8FVR - chains G and H of the 8 polymer chains in the assembly; structure by electron microscopy, 2.42 A resolution.

# Chain G
Molecule: DNA-directed RNA polymerase subunit beta'
From: Escherichia coli K-12
Notes: EC 2.7.7.6
Reference sequence: P0A8T7 (RPOC_ECOLI); residues 2-1407 here = UniProt positions 2-1407
Amino-acid sequence (1416 residues; numbered 1 to 1416; the number before each row is that of its first residue):
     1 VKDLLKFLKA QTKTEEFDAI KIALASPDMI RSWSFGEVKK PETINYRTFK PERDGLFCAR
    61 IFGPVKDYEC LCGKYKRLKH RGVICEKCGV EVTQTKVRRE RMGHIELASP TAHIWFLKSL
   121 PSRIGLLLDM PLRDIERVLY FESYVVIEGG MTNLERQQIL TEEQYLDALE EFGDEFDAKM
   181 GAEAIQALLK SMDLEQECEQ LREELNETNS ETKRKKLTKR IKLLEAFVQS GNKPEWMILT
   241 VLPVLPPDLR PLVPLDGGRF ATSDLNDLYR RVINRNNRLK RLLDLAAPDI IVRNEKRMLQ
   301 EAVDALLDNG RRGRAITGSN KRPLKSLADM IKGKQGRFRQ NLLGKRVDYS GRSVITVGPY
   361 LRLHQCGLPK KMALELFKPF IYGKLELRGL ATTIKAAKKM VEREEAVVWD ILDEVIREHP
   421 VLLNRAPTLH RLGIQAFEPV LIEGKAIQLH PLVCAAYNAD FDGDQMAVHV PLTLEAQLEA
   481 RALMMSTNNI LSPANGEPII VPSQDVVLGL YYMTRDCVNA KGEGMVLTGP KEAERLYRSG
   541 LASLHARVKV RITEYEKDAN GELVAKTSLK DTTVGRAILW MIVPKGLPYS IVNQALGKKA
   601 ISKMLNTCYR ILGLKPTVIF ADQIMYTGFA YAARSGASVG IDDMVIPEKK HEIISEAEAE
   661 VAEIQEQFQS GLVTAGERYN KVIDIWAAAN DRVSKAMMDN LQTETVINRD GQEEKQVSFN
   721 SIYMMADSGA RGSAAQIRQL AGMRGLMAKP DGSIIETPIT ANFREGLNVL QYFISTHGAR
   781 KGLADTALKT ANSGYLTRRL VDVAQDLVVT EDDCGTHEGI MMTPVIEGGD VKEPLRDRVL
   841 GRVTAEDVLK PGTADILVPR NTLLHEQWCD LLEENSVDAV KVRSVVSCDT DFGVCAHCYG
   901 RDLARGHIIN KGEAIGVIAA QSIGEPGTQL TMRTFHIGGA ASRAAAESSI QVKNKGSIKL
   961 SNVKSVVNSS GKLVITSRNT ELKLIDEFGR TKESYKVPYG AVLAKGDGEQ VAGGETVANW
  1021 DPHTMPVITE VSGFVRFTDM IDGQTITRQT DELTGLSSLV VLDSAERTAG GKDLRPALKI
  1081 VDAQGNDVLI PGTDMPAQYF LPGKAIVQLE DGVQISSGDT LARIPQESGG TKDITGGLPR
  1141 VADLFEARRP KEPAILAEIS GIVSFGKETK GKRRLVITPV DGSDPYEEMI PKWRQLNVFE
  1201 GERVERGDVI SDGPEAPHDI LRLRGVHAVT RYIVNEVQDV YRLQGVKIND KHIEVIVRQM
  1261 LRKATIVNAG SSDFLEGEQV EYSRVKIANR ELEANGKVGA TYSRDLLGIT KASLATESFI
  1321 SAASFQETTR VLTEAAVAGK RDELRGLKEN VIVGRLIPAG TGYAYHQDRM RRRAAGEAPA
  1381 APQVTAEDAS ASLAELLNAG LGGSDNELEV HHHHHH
Not modelled in the structure: 1-15, 933-947, 1127-1135, 1180-1183, 1374-1416
Construct notes: start codon (1); linker (1408-1410); expression tag (1411-1416)
UniProt features mapped onto this chain:
  - binding site (Zn(2+)): Cys70, Cys72, Cys85, Cys88, Cys814, Cys888, Cys895, Cys898
  - binding site (Mg(2+)): Asp460, Asp462, Asp464
  - modified residue: Lys983 (N6-acetyllysine)
Ion coordination: Zn2+ site 1: Cys70, Cys72, Cys85, Cys88; Mg2+: Asp460, Asp462, Asp464 (shared with 1 residue of chain C); Zn2+ site 2: Cys814, Cys888, Cys895, Cys898

# Chain H
Molecule: DNA-directed RNA polymerase subunit omega
From: Escherichia coli K-12
Notes: EC 2.7.7.6
Reference sequence: P0A800 (RPOZ_ECOLI); residue numbers follow UniProt; this construct covers 1-91
Amino-acid sequence (91 residues; each row starts with the number of its first residue):
     1 MARVTVQDAV EKIGNRFDLV LVAARRARQM QVGGKDPLVP EENDKTTVIA LREIEEGLIN
    61 NQILDVRERQ EQQEQEAAEL QAVTAIAEGR R
Not modelled in the structure: 1, 75-91

# Interface between chain G and chain H
Residue-residue contacts (51):
  Arg362(G) - Val4(H)
  His364(G) - Val4(H)
  Glu414(G) - Lys45(H)
  Val415(G) - Lys45(H)  hydrogen bond (backbone-side chain)
  Arg417(G) - Glu42(H)  hydrogen bond (side chain-backbone)
  Arg417(G) - Asn43(H)  hydrogen bond (side chain-backbone)
  Arg417(G) - Asp44(H)  salt bridge
  Glu418(G) - Arg3(H)  salt bridge
  Glu418(G) - Asp44(H)
  Glu418(G) - Lys45(H)  hydrogen bond (side chain-backbone)
  Glu418(G) - Val48(H)
  Glu438(G) - Arg3(H)
  Leu474(G) - Ala27(H)
  Leu474(G) - Arg28(H)
  Leu474(G) - Gln31(H)
  Leu474(G) - Thr46(H)
  Leu474(G) - Thr47(H)
  Glu475(G) - Ala24(H)
  Glu475(G) - Arg28(H)  salt bridge
  Leu478(G) - Val20(H)
  Leu478(G) - Ala23(H)
  Leu478(G) - Ala24(H)
  Leu478(G) - Thr47(H)
  Leu478(G) - Leu51(H)  hydrophobic
  Glu479(G) - Val20(H)
  Arg481(G) - Ala2(H)
  Arg481(G) - Arg3(H)  hydrogen bond (side chain-backbone)
  Arg481(G) - Val6(H)
  Arg481(G) - Val48(H)
  Arg481(G) - Leu51(H)
  Ala482(G) - Val6(H)  hydrophobic
  Ala482(G) - Arg16(H)  hydrogen bond (backbone-side chain)
  Ala482(G) - Val20(H)  hydrophobic
  Leu483(G) - Arg16(H)
  Leu483(G) - Phe17(H)  hydrophobic
  Met485(G) - Val4(H)
  Thr487(G) - Val4(H)  hydrogen bond (side chain-backbone)
  Thr487(G) - Thr5(H)
  Asn488(G) - Val6(H)
  Asn488(G) - Arg16(H)
  Leu614(G) - Gln7(H)
  Lys615(G) - Thr5(H)
  Lys615(G) - Asp8(H)  salt bridge
  Arg905(G) - Arg16(H)
  Asn910(G) - Asn15(H)
  Lys911(G) - Phe17(H)
  Glu913(G) - Phe17(H)
  Gly1360(G) - Phe17(H)
  Thr1361(G) - Phe17(H)
  Thr1361(G) - Val20(H)
  Thr1361(G) - Leu21(H)
Other interface residues (no listed pair), chain G (28 interface residues in all): Gln477, Gly912, Ala1364
Other interface residues (no listed pair), chain H (26 interface residues in all): Leu19

# Overview
28 residues of chain G and 26 residues of chain H are in contact; the contacts include 7 hydrogen bonds and 4
salt bridges. Polar contacts include Arg417(G)-Asp44(H), Glu418(G)-Arg3(H) and Glu475(G)-Arg28(H). From
UniProt: 8 Zn2+-binding residues and 3 Mg2+-binding residues on chain G.
Chain G is DNA-directed RNA polymerase subunit beta' and chain H is DNA-directed RNA polymerase subunit omega,
both from Escherichia coli K-12; the structure, CryoEM structure of E.coli transcription elongation complex,
was determined by electron microscopy together with 8FVW from the same study.
